Entry 5KFN (X-ray diffraction, 1.45 A resolution); this record covers chains A and P of the 3 polymer chains in the assembly.

== Chain A ==
Name: DNA polymerase eta
From: Homo sapiens
Notes: EC 2.7.7.7
UniProtKB: Q9Y253 (POLH_HUMAN); numbering as in UniProt (aligned over 1-432)
Chain sequence (435 residues; each row starts with the number of its first residue; numbers below 1 keep their minus sign (Gly-2 is residue -2)):
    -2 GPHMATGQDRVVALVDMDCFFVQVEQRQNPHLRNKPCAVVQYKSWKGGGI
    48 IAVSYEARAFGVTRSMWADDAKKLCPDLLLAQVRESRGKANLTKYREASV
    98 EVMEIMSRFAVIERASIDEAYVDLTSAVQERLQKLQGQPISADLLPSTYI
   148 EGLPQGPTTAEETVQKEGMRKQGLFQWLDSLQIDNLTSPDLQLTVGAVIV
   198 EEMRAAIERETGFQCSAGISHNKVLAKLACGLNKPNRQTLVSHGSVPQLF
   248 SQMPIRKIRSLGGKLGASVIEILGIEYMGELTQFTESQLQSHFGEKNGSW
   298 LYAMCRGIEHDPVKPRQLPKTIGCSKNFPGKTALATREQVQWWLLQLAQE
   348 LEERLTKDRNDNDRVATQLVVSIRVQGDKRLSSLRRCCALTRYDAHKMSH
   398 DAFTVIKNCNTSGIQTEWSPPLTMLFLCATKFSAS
Disordered / not traced: 154-160
Differences from the reference sequence: expression tag (-2 to 0)
Ion coordination: Mg2+ site 1: Asp13, Asp115, Glu116 (together with 2'-deoxyadenosine 5'-O-(1-thiotriphosphate)) (shared with DT8(P) of chain P); Ca2+: Asp13, Met14, Asp115 (together with 2'-deoxyadenosine 5'-O-(1-thiotriphosphate)); Mg2+ site 2: Asp13, Met14, Asp115 (together with 2'-deoxyadenosine 5'-O-(1-thiotriphosphate)); Mg2+ site 3: Asp13, Glu116 (together with 2'-deoxyadenosine 5'-O-(1-thiotriphosphate))
Small-molecule neighbours:
  - : Asp13, Met14, Asp15, Cys16, Asp115, Lys231
  - 2'-deoxyadenosine 5'-O-(1-thiotriphosphate) (STP): Asp13, Met14, Asp15, Cys16, Phe17, Phe18, Ile48, Ala49, Tyr52, Arg55, Arg61, Ile114, Asp115, Glu116, Lys231
Curated features (UniProtKB/Swiss-Prot):
  - binding site (Mg(2+)): Asp13, Met14, Asp115, Glu116
  - binding site (Mn(2+)): Asp13, Met14, Asp115, Glu116
  - binding site (a 2'-deoxyribonucleoside 5'-triphosphate): Arg61
  - natural variant: Val37 (deletion: In XPV), Leu75 (deletion: In XPV), Arg93 (R93P: In XPV), Arg111 (R111H: In XPV), Thr122 (T122P: In XPV), Gly153 (G153D: In a breast cancer sample), Thr191 (T191P: In XPV), Gly263 (G263V: In XPV), Val266 (V266D: In XPV), Gly295 (G295R: In XPV), Arg361 (R361S: In XPV)
  - mutagenesis: Tyr52 (Y52A/F: Reduces DNA polymerase activity; Y52E: Reduces DNA polymerase activity. Increases fidelity of replication and reduces translesion bypass), Arg61 (R61A: Reduces enzymatic activity by two-thirds), Ser62 (S62G: Increased DNA polymerase activity and translesion bypass compared to wild-type), Ala68 (A68S/V: Severe reduction in thymine dimer translesion bypass), Asn324 to Pro326 (Reduces binding to chromatin and to monoubiquitinated PCNA. Abolishes binding to monoubiquitinated PCNA; when associated with 705-E--H-713 Del)

== Chain P ==
Molecule: 8-nt DNA strand
Sequence (8 nucleotides; each row starts with the number of its first residue):
     1 AGCGTCAT
Ion coordination: Mg2+: DT8 (together with 2'-deoxyadenosine 5'-O-(1-thiotriphosphate)) (shared with Asp13(A), Asp115(A), Glu116(A) of chain A)

== Chain A / chain P interface ==
Residue-residue contacts (24):
  Ser113(A) - DT8(P)  hydrogen bond to the phosphate
  Asp115(A) - DT8(P)  phosphate contact
  Glu116(A) - DT8(P)  phosphate contact
  Lys224(A) - DT8(P)  salt bridge to the phosphate
  Ile255(A) - DA7(P)  phosphate contact
  Arg256(A) - DA7(P)  sugar contact
  Arg256(A) - DT8(P)  salt bridge to the phosphate
  Ser257(A) - DC6(P)  phosphate contact
  Ser257(A) - DA7(P)  hydrogen bond to the phosphate
  Leu258(A) - DA7(P)  hydrogen bond to the phosphate
  Gly259(A) - DA7(P)  hydrogen bond to the phosphate
  Gly260(A) - DC6(P)  phosphate contact
  Gly260(A) - DA7(P)  phosphate contact
  Lys261(A) - DT5(P)  salt bridge to the phosphate
  Lys261(A) - DC6(P)  hydrogen bond to the phosphate
  Leu262(A) - DC6(P)  hydrogen bond to the phosphate
  Lys376(A) - DG4(P)  salt bridge to the phosphate
  Arg377(A) - DG4(P)  salt bridge to the phosphate
  Leu378(A) - DT5(P)  base contact
  Leu381(A) - DC3(P)  phosphate contact
  Arg382(A) - DG2(P)  sugar contact
  Arg382(A) - DC3(P)  hydrogen bond to the phosphate
  Arg383(A) - DG2(P)  phosphate contact
  Cys384(A) - DG2(P)  hydrogen bond to the phosphate
Interface residues without a listed pair, chain A (21 interface residues in all): Ser379, Ser380
Interface residues without a listed pair, chain P (8 interface residues in all): DA1

== In short ==
The interface between chain A and chain P involves 21 residues on one side and 8 on the other, with 8 hydrogen
bonds and 5 salt bridges. Polar contacts include Ser113(A)-DT8(P), Ser257(A)-DA7(P) and Leu258(A)-DA7(P).
Bound to chain A: compounds CA/MG and 2'-deoxyadenosine 5'-O-(1-thiotriphosphate).
Here chain A is DNA polymerase eta (Homo sapiens) and chain P is an 8-nt DNA strand. Entry 5KFN (Human DNA
polymerase eta-DNA ternary complex with Sp-dATP-alpha-S: reaction with 1 mM Mg2+ for 1800s) was determined by
X-ray diffraction, deposited together with 5KFA, 5KFB, 5KFC, 5KFD, 5KFE, 5KFF and 28 further entries.
